3H1I - chains A and I of the 20 polymer chains in the assembly; structure by X-ray diffraction, 3.53 A resolution.

Chain A:
Name: Ubiquinol-cytochrome-C reductase complex core protein I, mitochondrial
From: Gallus gallus
Notes: EC 1.10.2.2
Chain sequence (446 residues; numbered 1 to 446; the number before each row is that of its first residue):
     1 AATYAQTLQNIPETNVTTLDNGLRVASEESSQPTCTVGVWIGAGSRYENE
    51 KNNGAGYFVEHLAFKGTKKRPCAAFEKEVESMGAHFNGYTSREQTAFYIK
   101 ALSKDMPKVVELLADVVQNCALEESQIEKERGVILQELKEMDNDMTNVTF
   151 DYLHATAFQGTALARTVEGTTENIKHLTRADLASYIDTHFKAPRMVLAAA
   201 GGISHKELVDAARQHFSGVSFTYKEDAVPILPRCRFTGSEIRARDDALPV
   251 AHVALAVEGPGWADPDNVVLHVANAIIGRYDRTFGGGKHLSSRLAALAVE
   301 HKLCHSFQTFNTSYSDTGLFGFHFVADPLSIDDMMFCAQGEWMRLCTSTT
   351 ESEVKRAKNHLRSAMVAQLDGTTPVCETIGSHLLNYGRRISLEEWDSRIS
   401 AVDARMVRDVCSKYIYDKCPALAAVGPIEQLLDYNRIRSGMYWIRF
Unresolved in the structure: 1, 445-446

Chain I:
Name: Cytochrome b-c1 complex subunit Rieske, mitochondrial
From: Gallus gallus
Notes: EC 1.10.2.2; fragment: sequence database residues 1-76
UniProt: Q5ZLR5 (UCRI_CHICK); residues 47-78 here correspond to UniProt positions 45-76 (UniProt number = residue number - 2)
Chain sequence (47 residues; row label = number of the first residue in the row; note: 4 numbers in that range are skipped by the numbering (no residue carries them; nothing is unmodelled there); X marks 15 residues of unknown identity (built as UNK)):
    28 XXXXXXXXXXXXXXX
    47 RPLLCRESMSGRSARRDLVAGISLNAPASVRY
Unresolved in the structure: 78

Chain A / chain I interface:
Contacting residue pairs (20; chain A residue first):
  Val133(A) with Glu53(I)
  Gln136(A) with Leu50(I); Cys51(I)
  Glu137(A) with Ser54(I)
  Glu140(A) with Pro48(I); Leu49(I); Leu50(I), hydrogen bond (side chain-backbone); Cys51(I), hydrogen bond; Ser54(I)
  Asn143(A) with Pro48(I)
  Arg279(A) with Pro73(I)
  Asp281(A) with Pro73(I)
  Thr283(A) with Pro73(I); Ala74(I), hydrogen bond (side chain-backbone)
  Phe284(A) with Leu70(I); Asn71(I); Ala72(I)
  Gly285(A) with Ser69(I), hydrogen bond (backbone-backbone); Leu70(I), hydrogen bond (backbone-backbone)
  Gly286(A) with Leu70(I), hydrogen bond (backbone-backbone)
Interface residues without a listed pair, chain A (19 interface residues in all): Arg282, Leu290, His305, Ser306, His360, Ala364, Ala367, Gln368
Interface residues without a listed pair, chain I (13 interface residues in all): Arg47

Summary:
The interface between chain A and chain I involves 19 residues on one side and 13 on the other; the contacts
include 6 hydrogen bonds. Among the polar pairs are Glu140(A)-Leu50(I), Glu140(A)-Cys51(I) and
Thr283(A)-Ala74(I).
Chain A is Ubiquinol-cytochrome-C reductase complex core protein I, mitochondrial and chain I is Cytochrome
b-c1 complex subunit Rieske, mitochondrial, both from Gallus gallus; the structure, Stigmatellin and antimycin
bound cytochrome bc1 complex from chicken, was determined by X-ray diffraction, deposited together with 3H1H
and 3H1J.
